Entry 1BJR (X-ray diffraction, 2.44 A resolution); this record covers chains E and I.

Chain E:
Name: Proteinase K
Organism: Engyodontium album
Notes: EC 3.4.21.64
Reference sequence: P06873 (PRTK_TRIAL); residues 1-279 here correspond to UniProt positions 106-384 (UniProt number = residue number + 105)
Sequence (279 residues; each row starts with the number of its first residue):
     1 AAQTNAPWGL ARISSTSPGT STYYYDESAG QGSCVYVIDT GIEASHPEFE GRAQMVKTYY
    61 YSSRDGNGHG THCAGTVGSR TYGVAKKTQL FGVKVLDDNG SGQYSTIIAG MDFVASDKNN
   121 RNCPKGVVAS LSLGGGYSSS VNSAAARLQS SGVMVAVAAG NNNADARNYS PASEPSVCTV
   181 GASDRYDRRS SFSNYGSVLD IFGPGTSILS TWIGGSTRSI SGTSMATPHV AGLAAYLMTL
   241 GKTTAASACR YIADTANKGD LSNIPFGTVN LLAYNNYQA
Cystine bridges: Cys-34/Cys-123, Cys-178/Cys-249
Ion coordination: Ca2+ site 1: Arg-12, Ser-15, Asn-257, Ala-273; Ca2+ site 2: Pro-175, Val-177, Asp-200
UniProt features mapped onto this chain:
  - active site (Charge relay system): Asp-39, His-69, Ser-224
  - binding site (Ca(2+)): Thr-16, Pro-175, Val-177, Asp-200, Asp-260

Chain I:
Name: Lactoferrin
Organism: Bubalus bubalis
Notes: fragment: fragment
Sequence (10 residues; each row starts with the number of its first residue):
   280 VAQGGAAGLA

Interface between chain E and chain I:
Pairs across the interface (57):
  Thr-40(E) with Ala-281(I)
  Asn-67(E) with Gln-282(I), covalent bond; Gly-283(I), hydrogen bond (side chain-backbone)
  His-69(E) with Val-280(I), hydrogen bond (side chain-backbone); Ala-281(I); Gln-282(I); Gly-283(I); Gly-284(I), hydrogen bond (side chain-backbone); Ala-285(I), hydrogen bond (side chain-backbone)
  Leu-96(E) with Val-280(I); Ala-281(I), hydrophobic
  Asp-98(E) with Gln-282(I)
  Asn-99(E) with Gln-282(I), hydrogen bond (backbone-backbone)
  Gly-100(E) with Val-280(I); Ala-281(I), hydrogen bond (backbone-backbone); Gln-282(I)
  Ser-101(E) with Ala-281(I)
  Ser-132(E) with Val-280(I), hydrogen bond (backbone-backbone)
  Leu-133(E) with Val-280(I); Gly-287(I); Leu-288(I), hydrogen bond (backbone-backbone)
  Gly-134(E) with Val-280(I); Leu-288(I); Ala-289(I)
  Gly-135(E) with Leu-288(I); Ala-289(I)
  Val-157(E) with Leu-288(I), hydrophobic
  Ala-158(E) with Gly-287(I); Leu-288(I), covalent bond
  Ala-159(E) with Gly-287(I); Leu-288(I); Ala-289(I)
  Gly-160(E) with Gly-287(I), hydrogen bond (backbone-backbone); Leu-288(I); Ala-289(I)
  Asn-161(E) with Ala-286(I); Ala-289(I), hydrogen bond (backbone-backbone)
  Asn-162(E) with Ala-289(I)
  Tyr-169(E) with Leu-288(I); Ala-289(I), hydrophobic
  Ser-170(E) with Leu-288(I)
  Pro-171(E) with Leu-288(I), hydrophobic
  Ala-172(E) with Leu-288(I), hydrophobic
  Asn-194(E) with Ala-289(I)
  Trp-212(E) with Gly-283(I); Gly-284(I)
  Ile-220(E) with Gly-284(I); Ala-285(I)
  Ser-221(E) with Ala-285(I)
  Gly-222(E) with Ala-286(I)
  Thr-223(E) with Ala-286(I); Gly-287(I), hydrogen bond (side chain-backbone)
  Ser-224(E) with Ala-285(I), hydrogen bond (side chain-backbone); Ala-286(I), hydrogen bond (side chain-backbone); Gly-287(I), hydrogen bond (side chain-backbone)
  Met-225(E) with Gly-284(I); Ala-285(I)
Interface residues without a listed pair, chain E (38 interface residues in all): Asp-39, Gly-66, Gly-68, His-72, Cys-73, Leu-131, Thr-179, Arg-218

In short:
38 residues of chain E face 10 of chain I across their interface, with 2 covalent bonds and 14 hydrogen bonds.
Among the polar pairs are Asn-67(E)/Gly-283(I), His-69(E)/Val-280(I) and His-69(E)/Gly-284(I). Curated
annotation (UniProt) lists 3 active-site residues and 5 Ca2+-binding residues on chain E.
Chain E is Proteinase K (Engyodontium album) and chain I is Lactoferrin (Bubalus bubalis); the structure,
Complex formed between proteolytically generated lactoferrin fragment and proteinase K, was determined by
X-ray diffraction.
